PDB entry 2ANY | X-ray diffraction, 1.40 A resolution | chain A

# Chain A
Molecule: plasma kallikrein, light chain
Organism: Homo sapiens
Notes: EC 3.4.21.34; fragment: protease domain, enzymatically deglycosylated
Reference sequence: P03952 (KLKB1_HUMAN); the construct lacks a stretch of the UniProt sequence and is renumbered around it, so the offset changes along the chain: 16-38 = UniProt 391-413; 39-60 = UniProt 416-437; 66-148 = UniProt 447-529; 150-173 = UniProt 530-553; 5 more segments
Chain sequence (241 residues; row label = number of the first residue in the row; note: 10 numbers in that range are skipped by the numbering (no residue carries them; nothing is unmodelled there); a row labelled like 38A-38B holds insertion residues (38A, then the next letters in order)):
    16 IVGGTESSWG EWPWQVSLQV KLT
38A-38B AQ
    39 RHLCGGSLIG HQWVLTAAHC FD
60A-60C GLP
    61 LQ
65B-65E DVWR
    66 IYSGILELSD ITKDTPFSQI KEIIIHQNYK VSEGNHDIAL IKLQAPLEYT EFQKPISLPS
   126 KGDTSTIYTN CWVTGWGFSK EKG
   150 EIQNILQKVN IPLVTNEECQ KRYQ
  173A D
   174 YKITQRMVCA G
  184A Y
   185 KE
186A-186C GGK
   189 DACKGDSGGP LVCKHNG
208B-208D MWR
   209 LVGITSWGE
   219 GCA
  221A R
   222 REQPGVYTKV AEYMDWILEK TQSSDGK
Not modelled in the structure: 246-248
Disulfides: Cys-42/Cys-58, Cys-136/Cys-201, Cys-168/Cys-182, Cys-191/Cys-220
Construct notes: engineered mutation Glu-21 (Asn396 in P03952), Glu-72 (Asn453 in P03952), Glu-113 (Asn494 in P03952), Ser-122 (Cys503 in P03952)
Small-molecule neighbours: benzamidine (BEN): Asp-189, Ala-190, Cys-191, Lys-192, Ser-195, Thr-213, Ser-214, Trp-215, Gly-216, Gly-219, Cys-220, Gly-226, Val-227
Swiss-Prot annotation at these positions:
  - active site (Charge relay system): His-57, Asp-102, Ser-195

# In short
Ligands of chain A: benzamidine. Curated annotation (UniProt) lists 3 active-site residues.
Chain A is plasma kallikrein, light chain (Homo sapiens); the structure, Expression, Crystallization and the
Three-dimensional Structure of the Catalytic Domain of Human Plasma Kallikrein: Implications for ..., was
determined by X-ray diffraction, deposited together with 2ANW.
